5SVC - chains B and C of the 6 polymer chains in the assembly; structure by X-ray diffraction, 2.70 A resolution.

Chain B:
Molecule: Acetone carboxylase beta subunit
From: Xanthobacter autotrophicus (strain ATCC BAA-1158 / Py2)
Notes: EC 6.4.1.6
UniProt: Q8RM04 (ACXA_XANP2); residue numbers follow UniProt; this construct covers 1-717
Amino-acid sequence (727 residues; numbered -9 to 717; the number before each row is that of its first residue; numbers below 1 keep their minus sign (Met-9 is residue -9)):
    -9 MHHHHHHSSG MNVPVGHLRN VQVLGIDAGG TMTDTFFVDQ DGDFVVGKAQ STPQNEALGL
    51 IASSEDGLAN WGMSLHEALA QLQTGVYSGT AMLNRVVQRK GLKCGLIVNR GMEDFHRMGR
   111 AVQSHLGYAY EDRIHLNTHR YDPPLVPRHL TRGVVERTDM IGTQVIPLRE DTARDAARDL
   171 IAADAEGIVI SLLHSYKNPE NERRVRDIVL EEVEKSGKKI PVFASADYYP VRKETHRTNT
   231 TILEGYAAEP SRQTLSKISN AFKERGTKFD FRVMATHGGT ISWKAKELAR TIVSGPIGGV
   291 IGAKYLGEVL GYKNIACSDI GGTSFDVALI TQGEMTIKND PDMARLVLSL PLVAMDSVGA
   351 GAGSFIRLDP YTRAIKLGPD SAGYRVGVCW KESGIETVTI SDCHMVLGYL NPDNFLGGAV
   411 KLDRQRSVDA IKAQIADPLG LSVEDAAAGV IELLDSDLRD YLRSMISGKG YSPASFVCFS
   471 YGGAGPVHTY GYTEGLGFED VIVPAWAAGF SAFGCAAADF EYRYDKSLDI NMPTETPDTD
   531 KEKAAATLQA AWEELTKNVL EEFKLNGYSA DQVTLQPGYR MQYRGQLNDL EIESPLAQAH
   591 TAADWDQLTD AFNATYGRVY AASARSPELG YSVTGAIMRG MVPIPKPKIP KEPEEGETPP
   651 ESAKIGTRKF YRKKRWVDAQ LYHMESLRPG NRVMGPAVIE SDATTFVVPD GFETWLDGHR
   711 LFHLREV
Disordered / not traced: -9 to 7
Construct notes: initiating methionine (-9); expression tag (-8 to 0)

Chain C:
Molecule: Acetone carboxylase gamma subunit
From: Xanthobacter autotrophicus (strain ATCC BAA-1158 / Py2)
Notes: EC 6.4.1.6
UniProt: Q8RM02 (ACXC_XANP2); numbering as in UniProt (aligned over 1-168)
Amino-acid sequence (168 residues; numbered 1 to 168; the number before each row is that of its first residue):
     1 MAYTRSKIVD LVDGKIDPDT LHQMLSTPKD PERFVTYVEI LQERMPWDDK IILPLGPKLF
    61 IVQQKVSKKW TVRCECGHDF CDWKDNWKLS ARVHVRDTPQ KMEEIYPRLM APTPSWQVIR
   121 EYFCPECGTL HDVEAPTPWY PVIHDFSPDI EGFYQEWLGL PVPERADA
Disordered / not traced: 1, 168
Bound ions: Zn2+: Cys74, Cys76, Cys124, Cys127
Reported in the primary citation:
  - Zn2+ coordination: Cys74, Cys127

Chain B / chain C interface:
Residue-residue contacts (8):
  Glu121(B) - Ser26(C)
  Asp122(B) - His22(C)  salt bridge
  His125(B) - Leu25(C)
  Asn127(B) - Leu25(C)
  Arg130(B) - Pro18(C)
  Asp359(B) - Lys7(C)  salt bridge
  Tyr361(B) - Ser6(C)
  Thr362(B) - Thr4(C)
Also at the interface, not in a pair above, chain B (9 interface residues in all): Thr128

Summary:
Chain B and chain C form an interface of 9 and 7 residues respectively, with 2 salt bridges. Among the polar
pairs are Asp122(B)-His22(C) and Asp359(B)-Lys7(C). The Zn2+ site is built by Cys74(C), Cys76(C), Cys124(C)
and Cys127(C). From the paper: Zn2+ coordination by Cys74(C) and Cys127(C).
Here chain B is Acetone carboxylase beta subunit and chain C is Acetone carboxylase gamma subunit, both from
Xanthobacter autotrophicus (strain ATCC BAA-1158 / Py2). Entry 5SVC (Mechanism of ATP-Dependent Acetone
Carboxylation, Acetone Carboxylase nucleotide-free structure) was determined by X-ray diffraction, deposited
together with 5M45 and 5SVB.
